PDB entry 7KHA | electron microscopy, 3.13 A resolution | chains K and L of the 12 polymer chains in the assembly

[Chain K (and L)]
Protein: CRISPR-associated protein, CT1133 family
Source organism: Desulfovibrio vulgaris (strain Hildenborough / ATCC 29579 / DSM 644 / NCIMB 8303)
Notes: fragment: Cas8c C-terminal domain; chain L of this document is another copy of the same molecule, construct and numbering; everything in this record applies to it too
UniProt: Q72WF8 (Q72WF8_DESVH); residues 1-124 here correspond to UniProt positions 489-612 (UniProt number = residue number + 488)
Amino-acid sequence (124 residues; numbered 1 to 124; the number before each row is that of its first residue):
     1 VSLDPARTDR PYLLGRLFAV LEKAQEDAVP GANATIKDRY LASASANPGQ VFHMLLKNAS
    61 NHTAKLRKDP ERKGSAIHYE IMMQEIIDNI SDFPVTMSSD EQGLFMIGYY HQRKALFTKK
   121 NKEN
Not modelled in the structure: 32-33, 74-75

[Chain K / chain L interface]
Pairs across the interface (32; chain K residue first):
  Q50(K) - S99(L)
  H53(K) - S99(L)  hydrogen bond (side chain-backbone)
  H53(K) - Q102(L)  hydrogen bond
  H53(K) - G103(L)
  L56(K) - M106(L)  hydrophobic
  K57(K) - S45(L)  hydrogen bond
  K57(K) - Q102(L)  hydrogen bond
  K57(K) - M106(L)
  S60(K) - L41(L)
  K68(K) - T35(L)
  K68(K) - I36(L)
  E80(K) - R113(L)
  I81(K) - F117(L)  hydrophobic
  M83(K) - Y110(L)  hydrogen bond
  Q84(K) - R113(L)
  Q84(K) - K114(L)
  E85(K) - N124(L)
  I87(K) - I107(L)  hydrophobic
  I87(K) - Y110(L)  hydrophobic
  I87(K) - H111(L)
  D88(K) - V1(L)
  D88(K) - S2(L)  hydrogen bond
  D88(K) - H111(L)  salt bridge
  D88(K) - K114(L)  salt bridge
  D88(K) - N121(L)
  N89(K) - V1(L)
  I90(K) - I107(L)  hydrophobic
  I90(K) - H111(L)  hydrogen bond (backbone-side chain)
  S91(K) - R7(L)  hydrogen bond
  D92(K) - R7(L)  salt bridge
  F93(K) - G103(L)
  F93(K) - I107(L)  hydrophobic
Also at the interface, not in a pair above, chain K (19 interface residues in all): G49
Also at the interface, not in a pair above, chain L (24 interface residues in all): L3, A42, D100, L104, Y109

[In short]
19 residues of chain K and 24 residues of chain L are in contact, with 8 hydrogen bonds and 3 salt bridges.
Polar contacts include D88(K)-H111(L), D88(K)-K114(L) and D92(K)-R7(L).
Chain K and chain L are both CRISPR-associated protein, CT1133 family (Desulfovibrio vulgaris (strain
Hildenborough / ATCC 29579 / DSM 644 / NCIMB 8303)); the structure, Cryo-EM Structure of the Desulfovibrio
vulgaris Type I-C Apo Cascade, was determined by electron microscopy.
